PDB entry 6XNZ | electron microscopy, 3.80 A resolution | chains A and M of the 10 polymer chains in the assembly

# Chain A
Molecule: V(D)J recombination-activating protein 1
From: Mus musculus
Notes: EC 3.1.-.-, 2.3.2.27
UniProtKB: P15919 (RAG1_MOUSE); residue numbers follow UniProt; this construct covers 261-1008
Amino-acid sequence (750 residues; each row starts with the number of its first residue):
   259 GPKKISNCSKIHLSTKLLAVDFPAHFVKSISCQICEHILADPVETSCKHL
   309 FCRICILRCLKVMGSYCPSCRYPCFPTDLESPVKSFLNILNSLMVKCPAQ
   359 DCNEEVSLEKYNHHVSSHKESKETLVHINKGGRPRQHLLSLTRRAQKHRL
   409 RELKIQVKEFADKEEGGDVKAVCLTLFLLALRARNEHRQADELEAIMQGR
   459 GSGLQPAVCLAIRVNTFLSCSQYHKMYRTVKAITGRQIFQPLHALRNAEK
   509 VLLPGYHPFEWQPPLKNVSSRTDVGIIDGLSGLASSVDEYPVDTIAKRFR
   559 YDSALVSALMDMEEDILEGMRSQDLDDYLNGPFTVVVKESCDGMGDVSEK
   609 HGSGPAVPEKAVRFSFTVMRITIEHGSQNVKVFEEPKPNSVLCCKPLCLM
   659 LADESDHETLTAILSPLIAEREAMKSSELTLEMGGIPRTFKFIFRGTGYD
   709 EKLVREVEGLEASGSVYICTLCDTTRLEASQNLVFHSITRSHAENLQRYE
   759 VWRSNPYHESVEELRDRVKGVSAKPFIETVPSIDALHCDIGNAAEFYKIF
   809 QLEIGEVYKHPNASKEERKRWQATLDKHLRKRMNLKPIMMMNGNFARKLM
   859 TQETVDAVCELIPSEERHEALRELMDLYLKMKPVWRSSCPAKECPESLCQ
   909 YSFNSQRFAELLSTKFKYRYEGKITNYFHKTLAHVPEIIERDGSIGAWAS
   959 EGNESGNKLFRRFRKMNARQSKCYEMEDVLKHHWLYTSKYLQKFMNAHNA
Disordered / not traced: 259-458
Construct notes: expression tag (259-260); engineered mutation Val649 (Glu in P15919), Met848 (Arg in P15919)
Bound ions: Zn2+: Cys727, Cys730, His937, His942
Swiss-Prot annotation at these positions:
  - zinc finger: Cys290 to Arg329 (RING-type), Leu351 to Lys380 (RAG1-type)
  - DNA-binding region: Gly389 to Gln456 (NBD)
  - binding site (Zn(2+)): Cys266, His270, Cys290, Cys293, His295, Cys305, His307, Cys310, Cys313, Cys325, Cys328, Cys355, Cys360, His372, His376
  - binding site (a divalent metal cation): Asp600, Asp708, Glu962
  - site: Trp893 (Essential for DNA hairpin formation, participates in base-stacking interactions near the cleavage site)
  - mutagenesis: His307 (H307A: Displays lower E3 ligase activity and affects the joining step of V(D)J recombination), Cys325 (C325G: Loss of E3 ligase activity and affects the joining step of V(D)J recombination), Arg391 (R391A: Defects in converting nicked products to hairpins; R391L: Impairs DNA-binding and hairpin formation while maintaining some nicking activity), Arg393 (R393A: Impairs DNA-binding and hairpin formation while maintaining some nicking activity), Arg401 (R401A: Allows robust hairpin activity), Arg402 (R402A: Defects in converting nicked products to hairpins), Lys405 (K405A: Reduced hairpin activity), His406 (H406A: Allows robust hairpin activity), Arg407 (R407A: Impairs DNA-binding and reduces hairpin formation without affecting nicking activity), Asn443 (N443A: Impairs DNA-binding; when associated with A-445), His445 (H445A: Impairs DNA-binding; when associated with A-443), Asp546 (D546A: Loss of DNA-binding), 22 further mutagenesis entries in UniProt
From the paper describing this entry:
  - binding site for Target DNA top strand: Asp600, Asp708, Met848
  - conformationally variable residues (side-chain flip): Met848
  - mutagenesis - E649V/R848M: increased catalytic activity on disintegration

# Chain M
Molecule: 12RSS non-integration strand
Sequence (34 nucleotides; numbered 17 to 50; the number before each row is that of its first residue):
    17 CACAGTGGTAGTAGGCTGTACAAAAACCTCGACC
Disordered / not traced: 32-50

# Chain A / chain M interface
Contacting residue pairs (25):
  Ser477(A) with DT22(M), phosphate contact; DG23(M), hydrogen bond to the phosphate
  Cys478(A) with DG23(M), hydrogen bond to the phosphate; DG24(M), phosphate contact
  Ser479(A) with DT22(M), base contact; DG23(M), hydrogen bond to the phosphate
  Gln480(A) with DG21(M), hydrogen bond to the phosphate; DT22(M), phosphate contact
  Lys483(A) with DG21(M), salt bridge to the phosphate
  Arg504(A) with DT25(M), base contact
  Met974(A) with DT22(M), phosphate contact; DG23(M), phosphate contact
  Asn975(A) with DT22(M), phosphate contact; DG23(M), phosphate contact
  Ala976(A) with DT22(M), sugar contact; DG23(M), sugar contact
  Arg977(A) with DT22(M), base contact; DG23(M), base contact; DG24(M), sugar contact
  Gln978(A) with DG21(M), base contact; DT22(M), hydrogen bond to the base
  Asp986(A) with DG23(M), phosphate contact; DG24(M), sugar contact
  Lys989(A) with DG23(M), phosphate contact; DG24(M), salt bridge to the phosphate
Also at the interface, not in a pair above, chain A (16 interface residues in all): Arg471, Glu507, Lys973

# Overview
16 residues of chain A face 5 of chain M across their interface, with 5 hydrogen bonds and 2 salt bridges.
Polar pairs include Gln978(A)-DT22(M), Ser477(A)-DG23(M) and Cys478(A)-DG23(M). From the paper: a binding site
for Target DNA top strand at Asp600(A), Asp708(A) and Met848(A); E649V/R848M of chain A increase catalytic
activity on disintegration.
Chain A is V(D)J recombination-activating protein 1 (Mus musculus) and chain M is 12RSS non-integration
strand; the structure, Structure of RAG1 (R848M/E649V)-RAG2-DNA Target Capture Complex, was determined by
electron microscopy (same publication as 6XNX and 6XNY).
